PDB entry 6OIX | X-ray diffraction, 3.15 A resolution | chains E and F of the 6 polymer chains in the assembly

[Chain E (and F)]
Protein: Deoxyguanosinetriphosphate triphosphohydrolase
From: Escherichia coli (strain K12)
Notes: EC 3.1.5.1; chain F of this document is another copy of the same molecule, construct and numbering; everything in this record applies to it too
Reference sequence: P15723 (DGTP_ECOLI); numbering as in UniProt; present here: 1-12, 14-367, 369-505
Sequence (505 residues; each row starts with the number of its first residue; note: 2 numbers in that range are skipped by the numbering (no residue carries them; nothing is unmodelled there)):
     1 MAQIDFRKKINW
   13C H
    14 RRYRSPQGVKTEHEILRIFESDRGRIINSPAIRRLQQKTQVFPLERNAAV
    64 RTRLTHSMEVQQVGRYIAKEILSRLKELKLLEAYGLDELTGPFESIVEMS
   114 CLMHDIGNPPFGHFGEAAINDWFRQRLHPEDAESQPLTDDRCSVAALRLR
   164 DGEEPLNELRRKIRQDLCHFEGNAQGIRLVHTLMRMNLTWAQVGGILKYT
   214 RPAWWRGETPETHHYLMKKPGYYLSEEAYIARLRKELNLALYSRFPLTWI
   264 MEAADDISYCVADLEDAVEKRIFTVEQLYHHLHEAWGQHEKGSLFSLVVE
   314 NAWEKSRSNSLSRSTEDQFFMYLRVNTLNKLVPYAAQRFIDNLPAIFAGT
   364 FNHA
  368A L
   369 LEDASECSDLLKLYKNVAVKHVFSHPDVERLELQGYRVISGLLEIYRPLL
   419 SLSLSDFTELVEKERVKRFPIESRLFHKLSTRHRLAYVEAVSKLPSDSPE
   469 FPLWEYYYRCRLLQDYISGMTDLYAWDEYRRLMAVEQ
Unresolved in the structure: 1, 147-152, 164-166, 298-305, 320-327, 505 (chain F: 1-2, 60, 147-153, 163-164, 300-304, 321-329, 433-434, 504-505)
Small-molecule neighbours: GTP (guanosine-5'-triphosphate): Gln53, Val54, His117, Asp118, His126, Glu184, Asn186, Lys211, Tyr212, Lys231, Lys232, Asp268, Tyr272, Asp276, Phe391, Val396, Glu400
What the authors report for this chain:
  - binding site for GTP: Gln53, Asp276
  - catalytic residues: His126, Glu129 (proposed by the authors, not directly observed)
  - catalytic residues: Tyr272
  - mutagenesis - H126A, E129A, Y272A: unchanged expression

[Interface between chain E and chain F]
Pairs across the interface (27):
  Ile413(E) - Arg405(F)
  Arg433(E) - Phe391(F)  hydrogen bond (side chain-backbone)
  Arg433(E) - Ser392(F)
  Arg433(E) - Glu397(F)  salt bridge
  Pro438(E) - Phe127(F)  hydrophobic
  Ile439(E) - Phe127(F)  hydrophobic
  Ile439(E) - Leu401(F)  hydrophobic
  Ile439(E) - Tyr404(F)  hydrophobic
  Arg442(E) - Phe127(F)
  Arg442(E) - Glu397(F)
  Arg442(E) - Glu400(F)  salt bridge
  Arg442(E) - Leu401(F)
  His445(E) - Glu397(F)  salt bridge
  Arg499(E) - Arg398(F)
  Arg499(E) - Gln402(F)  hydrogen bond (backbone-side chain)
  Leu500(E) - Arg405(F)  hydrogen bond (backbone-side chain)
  Met501(E) - Tyr497(F)  hydrogen bond (backbone-side chain)
  Ala502(E) - Gln402(F)
  Ala502(E) - Val406(F)  hydrophobic
  Ala502(E) - Trp494(F)  hydrogen bond (backbone-side chain)
  Ala502(E) - Tyr497(F)  hydrophobic
  Ala502(E) - Arg498(F)
  Val503(E) - Trp494(F)
  Val503(E) - Arg498(F)
  Val503(E) - Val503(F)  hydrophobic
  Glu504(E) - Gln402(F)
  Glu504(E) - Trp494(F)
Other interface residues (no listed pair), chain E (15 interface residues in all): Leu443, Lys446, Glu496
Other interface residues (no listed pair), chain F (16 interface residues in all): Val387

[In short]
15 residues of chain E and 16 residues of chain F are in contact; the contacts include 5 hydrogen bonds and 3
salt bridges. Among the polar pairs are Arg433(E)-Glu397(F), Arg442(E)-Glu400(F) and His445(E)-Glu397(F).
Chain E binds GTP. The paper reports catalytic residues His126(E), Glu129(E) and Tyr272(E); H126A, E129A and
Y272A of chain E leave expression unchanged.
Chain E and chain F are both Deoxyguanosinetriphosphate triphosphohydrolase (Escherichia coli (strain K12));
the structure, Structure of Escherichia coli dGTPase bound to GTP, was determined by X-ray diffraction,
deposited together with 6OIV, 6OI7, 6OIW and 6OIY.
